Entry 8ZP4 (electron microscopy, 3.33 A resolution); this record covers chains B and C of the 7 polymer chains in the assembly.

Chain B:
Name: Origin recognition complex subunit 2
From: Saccharomyces cerevisiae S288C
UniProtKB: P32833 (ORC2_YEAST); residue numbers follow UniProt; this construct covers 1-620
Sequence (620 residues; row label = number of the first residue in the row):
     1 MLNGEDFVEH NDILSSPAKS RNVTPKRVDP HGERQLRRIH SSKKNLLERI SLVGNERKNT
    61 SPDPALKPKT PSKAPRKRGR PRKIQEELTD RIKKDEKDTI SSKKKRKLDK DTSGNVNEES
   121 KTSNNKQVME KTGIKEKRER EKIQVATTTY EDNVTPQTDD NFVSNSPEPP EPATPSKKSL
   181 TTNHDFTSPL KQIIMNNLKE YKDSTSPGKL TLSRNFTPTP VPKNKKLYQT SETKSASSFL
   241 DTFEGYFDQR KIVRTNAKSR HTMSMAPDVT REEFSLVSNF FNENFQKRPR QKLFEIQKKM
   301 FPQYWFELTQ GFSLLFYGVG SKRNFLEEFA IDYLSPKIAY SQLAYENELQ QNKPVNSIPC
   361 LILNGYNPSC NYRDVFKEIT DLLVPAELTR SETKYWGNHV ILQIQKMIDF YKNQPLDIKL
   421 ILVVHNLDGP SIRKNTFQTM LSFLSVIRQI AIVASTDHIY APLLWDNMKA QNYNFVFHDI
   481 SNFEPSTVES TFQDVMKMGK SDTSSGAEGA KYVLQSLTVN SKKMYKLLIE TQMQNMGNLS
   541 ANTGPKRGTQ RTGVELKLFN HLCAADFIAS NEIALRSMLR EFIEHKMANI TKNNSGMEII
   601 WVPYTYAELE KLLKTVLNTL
Unresolved in the structure: 1-237, 252-257, 344-354, 540-543
Curated features (UniProtKB/Swiss-Prot):
  - modified residue: T60 (Phosphothreonine), T187 (Phosphothreonine), S188 (Phosphoserine)

Chain C:
Name: Origin recognition complex subunit 3
From: Saccharomyces cerevisiae S288C
UniProtKB: P54790 (ORC3_YEAST); residue numbers follow UniProt; this construct covers 1-616
Sequence (616 residues; each row starts with the number of its first residue):
     1 MSDLNQSKKM NVSEFADAQR SHYTVYPSLP QSNKNDKHIP FVKLLSGKES EVNVEKRWEL
    61 YHQLHSHFHD QVDHIIDNIE ADLKAEISDL LYSETTQKRR CFNTIFLLGS DSTTKIELKD
   121 ESSRYNVLIE LTPKESPNVR MMLRRSMYKL YSAADAEEHP TIKYEDINDE DGDFTEQNND
   181 VSYDLSLVEN FKRLFGKDLA MVFNFKDVDS INFNTLDNFI ILLKSAFKYD HVKISLIFNI
   241 NTNLSNIEKN LRQSTIRLLK RNYHKLDVSS NKGFKYGNQI FQSFLDTVDG KLNLSDRFVE
   301 FILSKMANNT NHNLQLLTKM LDYSLMSYFF QNAFSVFIDP VNVDFLNDDY LKILSRCPTF
   361 MFFVEGLIKQ HAPADEILSL LTNKNRGLEE FFVEFLVREN PINGHAKFVA RFLEEELNIT
   421 NFNLIELYHN LLIGKLDSYL DRWSACKEYK DRLHFEPIDT IFQELFTLDN RSGLLTQSIF
   481 PSYKSNIEDN LLSWEQVLPS LDKENYDTLS GDLDKIMAPV LGQLFKLYRE ANMTINIYDF
   541 YIAFRETLPK EEILNFIRKD PSNTKLLELA ETPDAFDKVA LILFMQAIFA FENMGLIKFQ
   601 STKSYDLVEK CVWRGI
Unresolved in the structure: 1-14, 160-178, 364-388, 616
Curated features (UniProtKB/Swiss-Prot):
  - modified residue: S2 (N-acetylserine)

How chain B and chain C interact:
Residue-residue contacts (168; chain B residue first):
  L240(B) - R529(C)
  L240(B) - W613(C)
  D241(B) - R529(C)  salt bridge
  D241(B) - R614(C)
  D241(B) - G615(C)
  Y246(B) - W613(C)  hydrophobic
  Q249(B) - A531(C)  hydrogen bond (side chain-backbone)
  Q249(B) - N532(C)
  Q249(B) - M533(C)
  Q249(B) - K610(C)  hydrogen bond
  Q249(B) - W613(C)  hydrogen bond
  R250(B) - M533(C)
  S259(B) - N536(C)  hydrogen bond
  S259(B) - Y538(C)
  S259(B) - D539(C)  hydrogen bond
  H261(B) - Y538(C)
  T262(B) - D606(C)
  M263(B) - I537(C)  hydrophobic
  M263(B) - Y538(C)  hydrophobic
  M265(B) - Y538(C)  hydrophobic
  P267(B) - D577(C)
  P267(B) - L581(C)
  E273(B) - L569(C)
  E273(B) - K578(C)  salt bridge
  E273(B) - I582(C)
  F274(B) - I582(C)  hydrophobic
  F274(B) - M585(C)  hydrophobic
  L276(B) - K565(C)
  V277(B) - V579(C)  hydrophobic
  V277(B) - I582(C)  hydrophobic
  F280(B) - D560(C)
  F280(B) - N563(C)
  F280(B) - L566(C)  hydrophobic
  F281(B) - I557(C)  hydrophobic
  F281(B) - L583(C)  hydrophobic
  N282(B) - Q586(C)
  N284(B) - L509(C)
  N284(B) - S510(C)
  N284(B) - F556(C)
  F285(B) - S510(C)
  F285(B) - L513(C)  hydrophobic
  F285(B) - M517(C)  hydrophobic
  F285(B) - A518(C)
  F285(B) - P519(C)  hydrophobic
  Q286(B) - D514(C)
  R288(B) - L501(C)
  R288(B) - E504(C)
  P289(B) - L501(C)  hydrophobic
  K292(B) - L501(C)
  K292(B) - E504(C)  salt bridge
  L293(B) - V497(C)
  L293(B) - L498(C)  hydrophobic
  L293(B) - P499(C)
  I296(B) - P499(C)  hydrophobic
  P302(B) - P40(C)
  P302(B) - V42(C)  hydrophobic
  Q303(B) - F330(C)
  W305(B) - I39(C)
  W305(B) - P40(C)
  F306(B) - P40(C)  hydrophobic
  F306(B) - F41(C)  hydrophobic
  F306(B) - Y61(C)  hydrophobic
  F306(B) - M326(C)  hydrophobic
  F306(B) - F330(C)  hydrophobic
  E307(B) - Y323(C)  hydrogen bond
  Q310(B) - Y61(C)  hydrogen bond
  Q310(B) - H65(C)
  F312(B) - Y323(C)  hydrophobic
  F312(B) - M326(C)  hydrophobic
  Y317(B) - P481(C)
  Y317(B) - Y483(C)  hydrophobic
  Y317(B) - N486(C)  hydrogen bond
  G318(B) - I487(C)
  V319(B) - I487(C)
  R323(B) - A18(C)
  R323(B) - Y23(C)
  I331(B) - P27(C)
  S335(B) - P27(C)
  K337(B) - K37(C)
  Y340(B) - L29(C)  hydrophobic
  Y340(B) - P30(C)  hydrogen bond (side chain-backbone)
  Y340(B) - S32(C)  hydrogen bond (side chain-backbone)
  Y340(B) - K37(C)
  S341(B) - H38(C)
  V355(B) - L29(C)  hydrophobic
  S357(B) - P27(C)  hydrogen bond (side chain-backbone)
  I358(B) - P27(C)
  P359(B) - Y26(C)  hydrophobic
  C360(B) - T24(C)
  C360(B) - V25(C)  hydrogen bond (backbone-backbone)
  L361(B) - H22(C)
  L361(B) - T24(C)
  I362(B) - H22(C)
  I362(B) - Y23(C)  hydrogen bond (backbone-backbone)
  I362(B) - V25(C)  hydrophobic
  L363(B) - H22(C)
  N364(B) - D17(C)
  N364(B) - A18(C)
  N364(B) - R20(C)  hydrogen bond (side chain-backbone)
  N364(B) - H22(C)
  N364(B) - Y23(C)
  Y366(B) - A18(C)  hydrogen bond (side chain-backbone)
  N367(B) - Q19(C)
  N367(B) - R20(C)
  N367(B) - S21(C)
  D374(B) - H22(C)
  V375(B) - H22(C)
  E378(B) - H22(C)
  E378(B) - T24(C)
  L382(B) - T24(C)
  L382(B) - Y26(C)
  Y395(B) - M141(C)  hydrophobic
  Y395(B) - R144(C)  hydrogen bond
  Y395(B) - R145(C)  hydrogen bond (backbone-side chain)
  Y395(B) - Y148(C)  hydrophobic
  W396(B) - R145(C)
  G397(B) - E135(C)
  T456(B) - Y483(C)  hydrogen bond
  D457(B) - M594(C)
  H458(B) - Y483(C)  hydrogen bond (backbone-side chain)
  H458(B) - N593(C)
  H458(B) - M594(C)
  H458(B) - G595(C)
  I459(B) - Y483(C)
  I459(B) - K484(C)
  I459(B) - I487(C)  hydrophobic
  I459(B) - M594(C)  hydrogen bond (backbone-backbone)
  I459(B) - L596(C)  hydrophobic
  Y460(B) - C611(C)
  A461(B) - Y483(C)
  P462(B) - Y483(C)  hydrophobic
  N467(B) - N309(C)  hydrogen bond
  N467(B) - N311(C)
  Q471(B) - H312(C)  hydrogen bond
  Q471(B) - Q315(C)
  N474(B) - K319(C)
  F475(B) - K319(C)
  V476(B) - Y323(C)  hydrophobic
  V476(B) - S478(C)
  F477(B) - Q477(C)
  F477(B) - S478(C)  hydrogen bond (backbone-backbone)
  F477(B) - P481(C)  hydrophobic
  D479(B) - N490(C)  hydrogen bond
  S481(B) - N490(C)  hydrogen bond
  S481(B) - V497(C)
  F483(B) - L491(C)  hydrophobic
  F483(B) - W494(C)  hydrophobic
  F483(B) - V497(C)  hydrophobic
  F483(B) - L498(C)  hydrophobic
  P485(B) - Q586(C)
  V488(B) - A18(C)  hydrophobic
  S490(B) - F589(C)
  T491(B) - Q19(C)
  F492(B) - Q19(C)
  Q493(B) - F589(C)
  V495(B) - M585(C)
  M496(B) - M585(C)
  M498(B) - I588(C)  hydrophobic
  M498(B) - F589(C)
  K500(B) - F599(C)
  K500(B) - T602(C)
  K500(B) - Y605(C)
  S501(B) - T602(C)  hydrogen bond
  Y512(B) - Q19(C)
  L517(B) - F15(C)  hydrophobic
  E581(B) - F15(C)
  H585(B) - F15(C)
  H585(B) - R20(C)  hydrogen bond
Other interface residues (no listed pair), chain B (108 interface residues in all): T242, K251, K258, D268, V269, S278, E327, P336, A339, N356, N398, M468, H478, N482, G509, E584, K586
Other interface residues (no listed pair), chain C (110 interface residues in all): Q31, N33, H62, Y183, I479, T508, V520, L521, G522, Y541, I553, D574, L607, V612

Overview:
108 residues of chain B face 110 of chain C across their interface; the contacts include 27 hydrogen bonds and
3 salt bridges. Among the polar pairs are D241(B)-R529(C), E273(B)-K578(C) and K292(B)-E504(C).
Chain B is Origin recognition complex subunit 2 and chain C is Origin recognition complex subunit 3, both from
Saccharomyces cerevisiae S288C; the structure, Cryo-EM structure of origin recognition complex (Orc1 to 5)
with ARS1 DNA bound, was determined by electron microscopy (same publication as 8ZP5 and 8ZPK).
